Entry 9FFY (electron microscopy, 3.10 A resolution); this record covers chains A and B of the 6 polymer chains in the assembly.

Chain A:
Protein: Gamma-aminobutyric acid receptor subunit alpha-1
From: Homo sapiens
UniProt: P14867 (GBRA1_HUMAN); residues 5-429 here correspond to UniProt positions 32-456 (UniProt number = residue number + 27)
Amino-acid sequence (411 residues; row label = number of the first residue in the row; note: 71 numbers in that range are skipped by the numbering (no residue carries them; nothing is unmodelled there); numbers below 1 keep their minus sign (Met-52 is residue -52)):
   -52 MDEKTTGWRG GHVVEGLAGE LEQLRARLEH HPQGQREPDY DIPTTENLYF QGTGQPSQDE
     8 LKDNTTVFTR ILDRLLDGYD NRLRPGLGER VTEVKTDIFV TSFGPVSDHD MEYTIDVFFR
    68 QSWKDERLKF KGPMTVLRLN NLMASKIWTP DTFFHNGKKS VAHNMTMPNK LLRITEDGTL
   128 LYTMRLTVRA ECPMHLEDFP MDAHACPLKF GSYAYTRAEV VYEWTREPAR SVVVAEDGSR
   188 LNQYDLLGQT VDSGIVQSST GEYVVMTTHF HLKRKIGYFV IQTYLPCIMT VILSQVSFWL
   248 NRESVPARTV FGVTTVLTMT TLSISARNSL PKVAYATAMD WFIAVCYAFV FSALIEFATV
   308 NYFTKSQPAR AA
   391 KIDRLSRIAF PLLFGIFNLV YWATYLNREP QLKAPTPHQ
Not modelled in the structure: -52 to 9, 419-429
Disulfide bonds: Cys139-Cys153
Covalent attachments: glycan linked to Asn111
Sequence notes: initiating methionine (-52); expression tag (-51 to 4); linker (313-319)
Residues lining bound ligands:
  - gamma-amino-butanoic acid (ABU): Phe65, Arg67, Thr130
  - D3D ((19S,22R,25R)-22,25,26-trihydroxy-16,22-dioxo-17,21,23-trioxa-22lambda~5~-phosphahexacosan-19-yl (9E)-octadec-9-enoate): Lys220, Arg221, Lys222, Ile223, Gly224, Val227, Leu232, Pro233, Ile235, Ile239, Pro401, Phe404, Asn408, Trp412, Leu416
UniProt features mapped onto this chain:
  - binding site (4-aminobutanoate): Arg67, Thr130
  - binding site (3alpha-hydroxy-5alpha-pregnan-11,20-dione): Trp246
  - glycosylation (N-linked (GlcNAc...) asparagine): Asn11, Asn111

Chain B:
Protein: Gamma-aminobutyric acid receptor subunit beta-3
From: Homo sapiens
UniProt: P28472 (GBRB3_HUMAN); residues 1-448 here correspond to UniProt positions 26-473 (UniProt number = residue number + 25)
Amino-acid sequence (395 residues; numbered -53 to 448; 107 numbers in that range are skipped by the numbering (no residue carries them; nothing is unmodelled there); the number before each row is that of its first residue; numbers below 1 keep their minus sign (Met-53 is residue -53)):
   -53 MDEKTTGWRG GHVVEGLAGE LEQLRARLEH HPQGQREPDY DIPTTENLYF QGTGQSVNDP
     7 GNMSFVKETV DKLLKGYDIR LRPDFGGPPV CVGMNIDIAS IDMVSEVNMD YTLTMYFQQY
    67 WRDKRLAYSG IPLNLTLDNR VADQLWVPDT YFLNDKKSFV HGVTVKNRMI RLHPDGTVLY
   127 GLRITTTAAC MMDLRRYPLD EQNCTLEIES YGYTTDDIEF YWRGGDKAVT GVERIELPQF
   187 SIVEHRLVSR NVVFATGAYP RLSLSFRLKR NIGYFILQTY MPSILITILS WVSFWINYDA
   247 SAARVALGIT TVLTMTTINT HLRETLPKIP YVKAIDMYLM GCFVFVFLAL LEYAFVNYIF
   307 FSQPARAA
   422 AIDRWSRIVF PFTFSLFNLV YWLYYVN
Not modelled in the structure: -53 to 7, 448
Disulfide bonds: Cys136-Cys150
Covalent attachments: N-acetylglucosamine (NAG) linked to Asn80; glycan linked to Asn149
Sequence notes: initiating methionine (-53); expression tag (-52 to 0); linker (308-314)
Residues lining bound ligands:
  - gamma-amino-butanoic acid (ABU): Tyr97, Glu155, Ser156, Tyr157, Phe200, Thr202, Tyr205
  - D3D ((19S,22R,25R)-22,25,26-trihydroxy-16,22-dioxo-17,21,23-trioxa-22lambda~5~-phosphahexacosan-19-yl (9E)-octadec-9-enoate): Thr262, Asn265, Val278, Met286, Phe289
UniProt features mapped onto this chain:
  - binding site (benzamidine): Asp95 to Tyr97, Glu155 to Tyr157, Phe200
  - binding site (4-aminobutanoate): Tyr97, Glu155, Tyr157, Thr202
  - binding site (histamine): Tyr97, Ser156, Tyr157, Thr202
  - glycosylation (N-linked (GlcNAc...) asparagine): Asn8, Asn80, Asn149

How chain A and chain B interact:
Residue-residue contacts (79):
  Thr12(A) - Leu27(B)
  Phe15(A) - Phe31(B)  hydrophobic
  Thr16(A) - Asp24(B)  hydrogen bond
  Thr16(A) - Leu27(B)
  Leu19(A) - Arg26(B)
  Leu19(A) - Leu27(B)  hydrophobic
  Asp20(A) - Arg26(B)  salt bridge
  Leu23(A) - Arg26(B)
  Phe65(A) - Tyr97(B)
  Phe65(A) - Leu99(B)  hydrophobic
  Phe65(A) - Tyr157(B)  hydrophobic
  Arg67(A) - Ala201(B)
  Met81(A) - Gly32(B)
  Leu84(A) - Phe31(B)  hydrophobic
  Arg85(A) - Phe31(B)
  Arg85(A) - Tyr159(B)
  Arg85(A) - Asp163(B)  salt bridge
  Asn87(A) - Ile25(B)
  Asn87(A) - Arg26(B)
  Asn87(A) - Trp92(B)
  Leu89(A) - Ile25(B)  hydrophobic
  His110(A) - Asp101(B)  salt bridge
  His110(A) - Lys102(B)
  Met112(A) - Thr96(B)
  Met112(A) - Tyr97(B)
  Met112(A) - Ser104(B)
  Met112(A) - Phe105(B)  hydrophobic
  Met112(A) - Val106(B)  hydrophobic
  Thr113(A) - Thr96(B)  hydrogen bond (backbone-backbone)
  Thr113(A) - Ile130(B)
  Met114(A) - Val93(B)  hydrophobic
  Met114(A) - Pro94(B)
  Met114(A) - Thr96(B)
  Asn116(A) - Tyr97(B)
  Asn116(A) - Tyr157(B)
  Lys117(A) - Tyr157(B)
  Leu118(A) - Tyr157(B)
  Leu118(A) - Gly158(B)
  Arg120(A) - Gly158(B)
  Arg120(A) - Thr160(B)
  Arg120(A) - Thr202(B)  hydrogen bond (side chain-backbone)
  Arg120(A) - Tyr205(B)  hydrogen bond
  Thr130(A) - Tyr157(B)  hydrogen bond
  Met131(A) - Tyr157(B)  hydrogen bond (backbone-side chain)
  Arg132(A) - Tyr97(B)
  Arg132(A) - Phe98(B)
  Arg132(A) - Leu99(B)  hydrogen bond (side chain-backbone)
  Arg132(A) - Asp101(B)  salt bridge
  Arg132(A) - Tyr157(B)  hydrogen bond (backbone-side chain)
  Arg187(A) - Ala135(B)
  Arg187(A) - Met137(B)
  Asn189(A) - Met137(B)
  Asn189(A) - Pro273(B)
  Asn189(A) - Pro276(B)
  Gln190(A) - Lys274(B)
  Lys222(A) - Pro276(B)
  Tyr225(A) - Arg269(B)
  Tyr225(A) - Lys274(B)
  Tyr225(A) - Ile275(B)
  Tyr225(A) - Pro276(B)
  Ile228(A) - Arg269(B)
  Ile228(A) - Met286(B)  hydrophobic
  Gln229(A) - Arg269(B)
  Met236(A) - Phe289(B)  hydrophobic
  Met236(A) - Phe293(B)  hydrophobic
  Leu240(A) - Ile255(B)  hydrophobic
  Leu240(A) - Leu296(B)  hydrophobic
  Val243(A) - Ala300(B)  hydrophobic
  Trp246(A) - Tyr304(B)
  Asn248(A) - Asn303(B)  hydrogen bond
  Ser251(A) - Asn303(B)
  Ala254(A) - Val251(B)  hydrophobic
  Val257(A) - Val251(B)  hydrophobic
  Val257(A) - Ile255(B)  hydrophobic
  Phe258(A) - Val251(B)  hydrophobic
  Thr261(A) - Ile255(B)
  Thr265(A) - Leu259(B)
  Asn275(A) - Glu270(B)  hydrogen bond
  Ser276(A) - Lys274(B)
Also at the interface, not in a pair above, chain A (59 interface residues in all): Asn11, Phe46, His56, Leu86, Asn88, Met90, Leu128, Ser186, Gly224, Ile239, Leu247, Pro253, Leu269, Ser272, Arg397
Also at the interface, not in a pair above, chain B (58 interface residues in all): Met55, Asp95, Asn100, Leu128, Phe200, Ser247, Ala248, Val258, Thr262, Thr266, Val278, Asp282, Leu297

In short:
Chain A and chain B form an interface of 59 and 58 residues respectively; the contacts include 10 hydrogen
bonds and 4 salt bridges. Among the polar pairs are Asp20(A)-Arg26(B), Arg85(A)-Asp163(B) and
His110(A)-Asp101(B).
Chain A is Gamma-aminobutyric acid receptor subunit alpha-1 and chain B is Gamma-aminobutyric acid receptor
subunit beta-3, both from Homo sapiens; the structure, Cryo-EM structure of the alpha1beta3gamma2 GABA(A)
receptor in complex with GABA and Nb38 in the short-lived ..., was determined by electron microscopy.
